Entry 3MYJ (X-ray diffraction, 1.89 A resolution); this record covers chains A and B of the 3 polymer chains in the assembly.

== Chain A ==
Name: HLA class I histocompatibility antigen, A-2 alpha chain
Organism: Homo sapiens
UniProt: P01892 (1A02_HUMAN); residues 1-275 here correspond to UniProt positions 25-299 (UniProt number = residue number + 24)
Amino-acid sequence (275 residues; row label = number of the first residue in the row):
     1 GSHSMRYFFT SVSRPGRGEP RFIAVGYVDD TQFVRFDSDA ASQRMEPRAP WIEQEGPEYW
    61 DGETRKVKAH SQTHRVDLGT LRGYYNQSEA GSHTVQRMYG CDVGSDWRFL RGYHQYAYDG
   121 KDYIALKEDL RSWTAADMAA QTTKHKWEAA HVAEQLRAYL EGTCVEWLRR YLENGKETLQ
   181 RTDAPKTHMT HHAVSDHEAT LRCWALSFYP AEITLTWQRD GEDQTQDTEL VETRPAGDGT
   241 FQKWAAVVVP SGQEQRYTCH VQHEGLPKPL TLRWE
Cystine bridges: Cys101-Cys164, Cys203-Cys259
What the authors report for this chain:
  - conformationally variable residues (side-chain flip): Glu58, Arg65
  - contacts within the chain: Glu58-Arg65 (salt bridge)

== Chain B ==
Name: Beta-2-microglobulin
Organism: Homo sapiens
UniProt: P61769 (B2MG_HUMAN); residues 1-99 here correspond to UniProt positions 21-119 (UniProt number = residue number + 20)
Amino-acid sequence (100 residues; numbered 0 to 99; the number before each row is that of its first residue; numbering starts at 0):
     0 MIQRTPKIQV YSRHPAENGK SNFLNCYVSG FHPSDIEVDL LKNGERIEKV EHSDLSFSKD
    60 WSFYLLYYTE FTPTEKDEYA CRVNHVTLSQ PKIVKWDRDM
Cystine bridges: Cys25-Cys80
Sequence notes: initiating methionine (0)
Swiss-Prot annotation at these positions:
  - modified residue: Gln2 (Pyrrolidone carboxylic acid)
  - glycosylation: Ile1 (N-linked (Glc) (glycation) isoleucine), Lys19 (N-linked (Glc) (glycation) lysine), Lys41 (N-linked (Glc) (glycation) lysine), Lys48 (N-linked (Glc) (glycation) lysine), Lys58 (N-linked (Glc) (glycation) lysine), Lys91 (N-linked (Glc) (glycation) lysine), Lys94 (N-linked (Glc) (glycation) lysine)

== Interface between chain A and chain B ==
Pairs across the interface (56):
  Phe8(A) - Ser55(B)
  Phe8(A) - Phe56(B)
  Phe9(A) - Phe56(B)
  Thr10(A) - Phe56(B)
  Thr10(A) - Phe62(B)
  Val12(A) - Ser33(B)
  Ile23(A) - Leu54(B)
  Val25(A) - Asp53(B)
  Val25(A) - Leu54(B)
  Val25(A) - Ser55(B)
  Tyr27(A) - Ser55(B)
  Tyr27(A) - Tyr63(B)  hydrogen bond
  Gln32(A) - Asp53(B)  hydrogen bond
  Arg35(A) - Asp53(B)  salt bridge
  Arg48(A) - Asp53(B)  salt bridge
  His93(A) - Met0(B)
  Thr94(A) - Phe62(B)
  Gln96(A) - His31(B)  hydrogen bond
  Gln96(A) - Phe56(B)
  Gln96(A) - Trp60(B)  hydrogen bond (side chain-backbone)
  Gln96(A) - Phe62(B)
  Arg97(A) - Phe56(B)
  Gln115(A) - Trp60(B)
  Tyr116(A) - Trp60(B)
  Ala117(A) - Trp60(B)  hydrophobic
  Asp119(A) - Met0(B)
  Asp119(A) - Ile1(B)
  Asp119(A) - His31(B)
  Gly120(A) - Ile1(B)
  Gly120(A) - His31(B)
  Lys121(A) - Ile1(B)
  Asp122(A) - Trp60(B)  hydrogen bond
  Thr190(A) - Asp98(B)  hydrogen bond
  Arg202(A) - Asp98(B)  salt bridge
  Trp204(A) - Asp98(B)  hydrogen bond
  Trp204(A) - Met99(B)
  Val231(A) - Gln8(B)
  Glu232(A) - Lys6(B)
  Glu232(A) - Gln8(B)  hydrogen bond (backbone-side chain)
  Glu232(A) - Tyr26(B)
  Glu232(A) - Ser28(B)  hydrogen bond
  Arg234(A) - Gln8(B)  hydrogen bond
  Arg234(A) - Tyr10(B)
  Arg234(A) - Met99(B)  hydrogen bond (side chain-backbone)
  Pro235(A) - Tyr10(B)  hydrogen bond (backbone-side chain)
  Pro235(A) - Asn24(B)
  Pro235(A) - Tyr26(B)
  Ala236(A) - Arg12(B)  hydrogen bond (backbone-side chain)
  Ala236(A) - Asn24(B)  hydrogen bond (backbone-side chain)
  Gly237(A) - Arg12(B)  hydrogen bond (backbone-side chain)
  Gly237(A) - Leu65(B)
  Asp238(A) - Arg12(B)
  Gln242(A) - Tyr10(B)
  Gln242(A) - Ser11(B)  hydrogen bond (side chain-backbone)
  Gln242(A) - Arg12(B)  hydrogen bond (side chain-backbone)
  Trp244(A) - Met99(B)  hydrogen bond (side chain-backbone)
Also at the interface, not in a pair above, chain A (38 interface residues in all): Arg17, Ser92, Met98, Leu206, Thr233
Also at the interface, not in a pair above, chain B (27 interface residues in all): His13, Pro14, Pro32, Asp34, Asp59

== Summary ==
Chain A and chain B form an interface of 38 and 27 residues respectively, with 18 hydrogen bonds and 3 salt
bridges. Polar pairs include Arg35(A)-Asp53(B), Arg48(A)-Asp53(B) and Arg202(A)-Asp98(B). From the paper:
conformational variability at Glu58(A) and Arg65(A); contacts within the chain involving Glu58(A) and
Arg65(A).
Chain A is HLA class I histocompatibility antigen, A-2 alpha chain and chain B is Beta-2-microglobulin, both
from Homo sapiens; the structure, Human Class I MHC HLA-A2 in complex with the WT-1 (126-134) (R1Y) peptide
variant, was determined by X-ray diffraction (same publication as 3HPJ).
